Entry 2J1M (X-ray diffraction, 1.70 A resolution); this record covers chain A.

[Chain A]
Name: Cytochrome P450 102
Organism: Bacillus megaterium
Notes: EC 1.14.14.1; fragment: heme domain, residues 1-455
UniProtKB: P14779 (CPXB_BACME); residue numbers follow UniProt; this construct covers 1-455
Amino-acid sequence (455 residues; row label = number of the first residue in the row):
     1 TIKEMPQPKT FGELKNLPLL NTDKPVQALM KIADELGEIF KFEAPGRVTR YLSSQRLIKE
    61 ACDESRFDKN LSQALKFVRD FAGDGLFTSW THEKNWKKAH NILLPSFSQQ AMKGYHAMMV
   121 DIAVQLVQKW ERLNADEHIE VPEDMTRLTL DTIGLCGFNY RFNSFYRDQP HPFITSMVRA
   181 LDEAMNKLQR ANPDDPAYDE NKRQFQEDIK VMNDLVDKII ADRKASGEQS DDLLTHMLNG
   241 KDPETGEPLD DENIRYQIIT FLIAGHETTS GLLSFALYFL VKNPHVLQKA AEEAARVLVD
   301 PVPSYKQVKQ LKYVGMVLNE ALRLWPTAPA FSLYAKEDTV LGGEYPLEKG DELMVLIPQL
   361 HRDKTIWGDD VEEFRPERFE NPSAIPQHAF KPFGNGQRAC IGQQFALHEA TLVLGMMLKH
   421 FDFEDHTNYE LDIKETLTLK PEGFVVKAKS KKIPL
Disordered / not traced: 1
Curated features (UniProtKB/Swiss-Prot):
  - site: Thr269 (Important for catalytic activity)
  - mutagenesis: Thr269 (T269A: Contrary to wild-type, significant decrease in the formation of the high-spin complex via substrate binding, and decreased substrate-induced reduction potential shift with saturating ...)
Bound ions: Zn2+ site 1: His138, Glu140; Zn2+ site 2: Asp231, His236; Zn2+ site 3 near His266 (its only coordinating residue here); Zn2+ site 4: His285 (shared with 2 residues of chain B); Zn2+ site 5: Asp338, Glu348 (shared with 1 residue of chain B); Zn2+ site 6: Glu373 (shared with 1 residue of chain B); heme Fe: Cys400 (together with dimethyl sulfoxide)
Residues lining bound ligands: heme (HEM): Lys69, Leu75, Leu86, Phe87, Trp96, Phe107, Ile153, Thr260, Phe261, Ala264, Thr268, Thr269, Leu272, Leu322, Thr327, Ala328, Phe331, Pro392, Phe393, Gly394, Arg398, Ala399, Cys400, Ile401, Gly402, Phe405, Ala406

[Overview]
Bound to chain A: heme. The Zn2+ site 1 is built by His138 and Glu140. Asp231 and His236 form the Zn2+ site 2.
From UniProt: one mutagenesis site.
Chain A is Cytochrome P450 102 (Bacillus megaterium); the structure, P450 BM3 Heme domain in complex with
DMSO, was determined by X-ray diffraction, deposited together with 2J4S.
